Entry 3QQ4 (X-ray diffraction, 2.10 A resolution); this record covers chains A and C of the 3 polymer chains in the assembly.

[Chain A]
Name: MHC class I antigen
From: Sus scrofa
UniProtKB: O19244 (O19244_PIG); residues 1-275 here correspond to UniProt positions 22-296 (UniProt number = residue number + 21)
Amino-acid sequence (275 residues; row label = number of the first residue in the row):
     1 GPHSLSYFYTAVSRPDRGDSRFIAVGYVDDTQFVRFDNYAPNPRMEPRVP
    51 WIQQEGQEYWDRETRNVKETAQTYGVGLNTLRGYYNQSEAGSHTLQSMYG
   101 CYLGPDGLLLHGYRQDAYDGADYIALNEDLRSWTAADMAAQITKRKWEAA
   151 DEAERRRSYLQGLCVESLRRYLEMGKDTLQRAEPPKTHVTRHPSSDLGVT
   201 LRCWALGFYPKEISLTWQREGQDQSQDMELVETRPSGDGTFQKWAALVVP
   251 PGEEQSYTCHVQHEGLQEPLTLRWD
Cystine bridges: Cys101-Cys164, Cys203-Cys259
What the authors report for this chain:
  - conformationally variable residues (side-chain flip): Arg156
  - binding site for VP35 (chain C): Leu5, Tyr9, Met45, Tyr59, Val67, Tyr159, Leu163
  - mutagenesis - R156A: increased binding to peptides that do not bind
  - specificity-determining residues: Glu152 (proposed by the authors, not directly observed)

[Chain C]
Name: VP35
UniProtKB: C4PK56 (C4PK56_9MONO); residues 1-9 here correspond to UniProt positions 143-151 (UniProt number = residue number + 142)
Amino-acid sequence (9 residues; each row starts with the number of its first residue):
     1 ATAAATEAY

[Interface between chain A and chain C]
Contacting residue pairs - 44 pairs, chain A then chain C:
  Leu5(A) with Ala1(C)
  Tyr7(A) with Ala1(C), hydrogen bond (side chain-backbone); Thr2(C)
  Tyr9(A) with Thr2(C)
  Met45(A) with Thr2(C)
  Glu63(A) with Ala1(C); Thr2(C), hydrogen bond
  Asn66(A) with Thr2(C), hydrogen bond; Ala3(C), hydrogen bond (side chain-backbone); Ala4(C)
  Thr70(A) with Ala5(C)
  Thr73(A) with Ala5(C); Thr6(C)
  Tyr74(A) with Thr6(C); Tyr9(C), hydrogen bond
  Thr80(A) with Tyr9(C)
  Tyr84(A) with Tyr9(C), hydrogen bond (side chain-backbone)
  Leu95(A) with Tyr9(C), hydrophobic
  Ser97(A) with Tyr9(C), hydrogen bond
  Tyr99(A) with Thr2(C); Ala3(C), hydrogen bond (side chain-backbone)
  Arg114(A) with Thr6(C); Tyr9(C)
  Asp116(A) with Tyr9(C), hydrogen bond
  Thr143(A) with Tyr9(C), hydrogen bond (side chain-backbone)
  Lys146(A) with Tyr9(C), hydrogen bond (side chain-backbone)
  Trp147(A) with Thr6(C); Glu7(C), hydrogen bond (side chain-backbone); Ala8(C), hydrogen bond (side chain-backbone); Tyr9(C), hydrophobic
  Ala150(A) with Glu7(C)
  Glu152(A) with Thr6(C); Glu7(C), hydrogen bond (side chain-backbone)
  Arg155(A) with Glu7(C), salt bridge
  Arg156(A) with Ala3(C); Ala4(C), hydrogen bond (side chain-backbone); Thr6(C)
  Tyr159(A) with Ala1(C), hydrogen bond (side chain-backbone); Thr2(C); Ala3(C)
  Leu163(A) with Ala1(C), hydrophobic; Thr2(C)
  Ser167(A) with Ala1(C), hydrogen bond (side chain-backbone)
  Tyr171(A) with Ala1(C), hydrogen bond (side chain-backbone)
Interface residues without a listed pair, chain A (33 interface residues in all): Tyr59, Val67, Glu69, Gly77, Leu81, Tyr123
The authors on this interface:
  - specific contacts: Tyr7(A)-Ala1(C) (hydrogen bond), Glu63(A)-Thr2(C) (hydrogen bond), Asn66(A)-Thr2(C) (hydrogen bond), Tyr74(A)-Tyr9(C) (hydrogen bond), Ser97(A)-Tyr9(C) (hydrogen bond), Arg114(A)-Thr6(C) (hydrogen bond), Glu152(A)-Thr6(C) (hydrogen bond), Arg156(A)-Ala4(C), Ser167(A)-Ala1(C) (hydrogen bond), Tyr171(A)-Ala1(C) (hydrogen bond)

[In short]
33 residues of chain A and 9 residues of chain C are in contact; the contacts include 18 hydrogen bonds and 1
salt bridge. Polar contacts include Arg155(A)-Glu7(C), Tyr7(A)-Ala1(C) and Glu63(A)-Thr2(C). The authors
report hydrogen bonds between Tyr7(A) and Ala1(C), Glu63(A) and Thr2(C) and Asn66(A) and Thr2(C) among others;
a contact between Arg156(A) and Ala4(C). From the paper: a binding site for VP35 (chain C) at Leu5(A), Tyr9(A)
and Met45(A) among others; R156A of chain A increases binding to peptides that do not bind.
Here chain A is MHC class I antigen (Sus scrofa) and chain C is VP35. Entry 3QQ4 (Crystal structure of swine
major histocompatibility complex class I SLA-1 0401 and identification of 2009 pandemic ...) was determined by
X-ray diffraction, deposited together with 3QQ3.
